Entry 6PIF (electron microscopy, 3.40 A resolution); this record covers chains F and H of the 11 polymer chains in the assembly.

== Chain F ==
Molecule: Cas7, type I-F CRISPR-associated protein
Source organism: Vibrio cholerae
Sequence (350 residues; numbered 2 to 352; 1 number in that range is skipped by the numbering (no residue carries it; nothing is unmodelled there); the number before each row is that of its first residue):
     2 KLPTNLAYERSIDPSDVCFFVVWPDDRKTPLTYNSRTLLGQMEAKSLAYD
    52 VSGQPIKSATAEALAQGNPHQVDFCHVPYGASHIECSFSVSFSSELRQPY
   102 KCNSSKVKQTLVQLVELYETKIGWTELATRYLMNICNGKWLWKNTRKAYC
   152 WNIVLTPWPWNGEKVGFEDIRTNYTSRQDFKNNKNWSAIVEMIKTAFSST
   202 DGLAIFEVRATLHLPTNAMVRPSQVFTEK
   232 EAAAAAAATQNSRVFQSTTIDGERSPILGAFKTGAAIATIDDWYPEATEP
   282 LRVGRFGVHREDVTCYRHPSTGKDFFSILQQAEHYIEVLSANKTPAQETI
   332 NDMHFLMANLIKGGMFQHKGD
Not modelled in the structure: 44-69, 232-242, 350-352

== Chain H ==
Molecule: type I-F CRISPR-associated endoribonuclease Cas6/Csy4
Source organism: Vibrio cholerae
Sequence (198 residues; each row starts with the number of its first residue):
     2 KWYYKTITFLPELCNNESLAAKCLRVLHGFNYQYETRNIGVSFPLWCDAT
    52 VGKKISFVSKNKIELDLLLKQHYFVQMEQLQYFHISNTVLVPEDCTYVSF
   102 RRCQSIDKLTAAGLARKIRRLEKRALSRGEQFDPSSFAQKEHTAIAHYHS
   152 LGESSKQTNRNFRLNIRMLSEQPREGNSIFSSYGLSNSENSFQPVPLI

== Chain F / chain H interface ==
Residue-residue contacts (29; chain F residue first):
  Trp24(F) - Ser136(H)
  Asp26(F) - Asp134(H)
  Arg28(F) - Asp134(H)  salt bridge
  Arg28(F) - Ser136(H)  hydrogen bond
  Thr33(F) - Glu142(H)
  Tyr34(F) - Glu142(H)
  Asn35(F) - Gln140(H)  hydrogen bond
  Asn35(F) - Glu142(H)
  Ser36(F) - Glu142(H)  hydrogen bond (backbone-backbone)
  Ser36(F) - His143(H)
  Ser36(F) - Thr144(H)
  Arg37(F) - Leu110(H)  hydrogen bond (side chain-backbone)
  Arg37(F) - Thr111(H)
  Arg37(F) - Thr144(H)  hydrogen bond
  Thr38(F) - Thr144(H)  hydrogen bond (backbone-backbone)
  Thr38(F) - Ala145(H)
  Thr38(F) - Ile146(H)
  Leu39(F) - Ile146(H)
  Leu40(F) - Ile146(H)
  Leu40(F) - Ala147(H)
  Gly41(F) - His148(H)
  Gln42(F) - Asp49(H)
  Phe75(F) - Gln140(H)
  His77(F) - Ala112(H)
  Tyr80(F) - Ile119(H)  hydrophobic
  Tyr80(F) - Arg120(H)
  Asn218(F) - Ala112(H)  hydrogen bond (side chain-backbone)
  Asn218(F) - Ala116(H)
  Arg255(F) - Glu142(H)  salt bridge
Interface residues without a listed pair, chain H (22 interface residues in all): Cys48, Ala113, Glu123, Pro135, Tyr149

== Summary ==
18 residues of chain F and 22 residues of chain H are in contact; the contacts include 7 hydrogen bonds and 2
salt bridges. Among the polar pairs are Arg28(F)-Asp134(H), Arg255(F)-Glu142(H) and Arg28(F)-Ser136(H).
Chain F is Cas7, type I-F CRISPR-associated protein and chain H is type I-F CRISPR-associated endoribonuclease
Cas6/Csy4, both from Vibrio cholerae; the structure, V. cholerae TniQ-Cascade complex, open conformation, was
determined by electron microscopy (same publication as 6PIG and 6PIJ).
